Entry 2W83 (X-ray diffraction, 1.93 A resolution); this record covers chains A and C of the 5 polymer chains in the assembly.

Chain A:
Protein: ADP-ribosylation factor 6
Organism: Homo sapiens
Notes: fragment: g domain, residues 13-175
UniProt: P62330 (ARF6_HUMAN); residues 13-175 here = UniProt positions 13-175
Sequence (165 residues; each row starts with the number of its first residue):
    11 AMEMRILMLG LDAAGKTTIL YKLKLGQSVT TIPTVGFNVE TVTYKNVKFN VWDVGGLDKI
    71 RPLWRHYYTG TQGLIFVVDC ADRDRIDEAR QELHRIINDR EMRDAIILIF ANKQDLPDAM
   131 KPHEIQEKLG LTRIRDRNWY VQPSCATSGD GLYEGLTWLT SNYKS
Disordered / not traced: 11, 173-175
Sequence notes: engineered mutation Leu67 (Gln in P62330)
Swiss-Prot annotation at these positions:
  - binding site (GTP): Ala23 to Thr28, Thr41 to Thr44, Asn122 to Asp125, Cys155, Ala156
  - mutagenesis: Thr27 (T27N: Constitutively inactivated. Fails to associate with membranes. Does not inhibit filopodia formation)
Ion coordination: Mg2+: Thr27, Thr44 (together with GTP)
Residues lining bound ligands:
  - 1,4-diethylene dioxide (DIO), molecule 1: Lys69, Pro72, Leu73
  - 1,4-diethylene dioxide (DIO), molecule 2: Lys131, Pro132, His133, Pro153
  - 1,4-diethylene dioxide (DIO), molecule 3: Pro132, His133, Gln136, Trp149, Val151
  - GTP (guanosine-5'-triphosphate): Leu21, Asp22, Ala23, Ala24, Gly25, Lys26, Thr27, Thr28, Thr41, Ile42, Pro43, Thr44, Asp63, Val64, Gly65, Gly66, Leu67, Asn122, Lys123, Asp125, Leu126, Cys155, Ala156, Thr157
From the paper describing this entry:
  - contacts within the chain: Thr51-Asn60
  - specificity-determining residues: Thr53, Lys58, Asn60, Thr79

Chain C:
Protein: C-jun-amino-terminal kinase-interacting protein 4
Organism: Homo sapiens
Notes: fragment: leucine zipper ii, residues 392-462
UniProt: O60271 (JIP4_HUMAN); numbering as in UniProt (aligned over 392-462)
Sequence (77 residues; each row starts with the number of its first residue):
   386 AMDPEFMGRE VENLILENTQ LLETKNALNI VKNDLIAKVD ELTCEKDVLQ GELEAVKQAK
   446 LKLEEKNREL EEELRKA
Disordered / not traced: 453-462
Residues lining bound ligands: 1,4-diethylene dioxide (DIO): Glu408, Asn411, Ala412, Ile415

Interface between chain A and chain C:
Pairs across the interface (12; chain A residue first):
  Gly46(A) - Asp419(C)
  Phe47(A) - Asp419(C)
  Phe47(A) - Leu420(C)  hydrophobic
  Phe47(A) - Lys423(C)  hydrogen bond (backbone-side chain)
  Trp62(A) - Leu420(C)  hydrophobic
  Pro72(A) - Glu408(C)
  Leu73(A) - Ala412(C)  hydrophobic
  Leu73(A) - Ile415(C)  hydrophobic
  Leu73(A) - Val416(C)
  His76(A) - Ala412(C)
  His76(A) - Leu413(C)
  Tyr77(A) - Val416(C)
Other interface residues (no listed pair), chain A (9 interface residues in all): Asn48, Val49
Other interface residues (no listed pair), chain C (9 interface residues in all): Thr409
The authors on this interface:
  - interface residues, chain A: Phe47(A), Val49(A), Trp62(A), Leu73(A), His76(A), Tyr77(A)
  - interface residues, chain C: Ala412(C), Leu413(C), Ile415(C), Val416(C), Leu420(C), Lys423(C)
  - hot spots on chain C (mutagenesis) - V416A (27-fold), I421A (18-fold), D425A (5-fold): decreased binding to Delta12-ARF6GTP-Q67L

Overview:
The chain A/chain C interface involves 9 residues from each chain; the contacts include 1 hydrogen bond. Its
one hydrogen-bonded contact is Phe47(A)-Lys423(C). The paper reports that V416A, I421A and D425A of chain C
reduce binding to Delta12-ARF6GTP-Q67L; interface residues Phe47(A), Val49(A) and Ala412(C) among others.
Chain A is ADP-ribosylation factor 6 and chain C is C-jun-amino-terminal kinase-interacting protein 4, both
from Homo sapiens; the structure, Crystal structure of the ARF6 GTPase in complex with a specific effector,
JIP4, was determined by X-ray diffraction.
